PDB entry 1NJP | X-ray diffraction, 3.50 A resolution | chains 0 and K of the 4 polymer chains in the assembly

[Chain 0]
Molecule: 23S ribosomal RNA
Organism: Deinococcus radiodurans
Sequence (2880 nucleotides; numbered 1 to 2880; the number before each row is that of its first residue):
     1 GGUCAAGAUA GUAAGGGUCC ACGGUGGAUG CCCUGGCGCU GGAGCCGAUG AAGGACGCGA
    61 UUACCUGCGA AAAGCCCCGA CGAGCUGGAG AUACGCUUUG ACUCGGGGAU GUCCGAAUGG
   121 GGAAACCCAC CUCGUAAGAG GUAUCCGCAA GGAUGGGAAC UCAGGGAACU GAAACAUCUC
   181 AGUACCUGAA GGAGAAGAAA GAGAAUUCGA UUCCGUUAGU AGCGGCGAGC GAACCCGGAU
   241 CAGCCCAAAC CGAAACGCUU GCGUUUCGGG GUUGUAGGAC CAGUUUUUAA GAUUCAACCC
   301 CUCAAGCCGA AGUGGCUGGA AAGCUACACC UCAGAAGGUG AGAGUCCUGU AGGCGAACGA
   361 GCGGUUGACU GUACUGGCAC CUGAGUAGGU CGUUGUUCGU GAAACGAUGA CUGAAUCCGC
   421 GCGGACCACC GCGCAAGGCU AAAUACUCCC AGUGACCGAU AGCGCAUAGU ACCGUGAGGG
   481 AAAGGUGAAA AGAACCCCGG GAGGGGAGUG AAAGAGAACC UGAAACCGUG GACUUACAAG
   541 CAGUCAUGGC ACCUUAUGCG UGUUAUGGCG UGCCUAUUGA AGCAUGAGCC GGCGACUUAG
   601 ACCUGACGUG CGAGCUUAAG UUGAAAAACG GAGGCGGAGC GAAAGCGAGU CCGAAUAGGG
   661 CGGCAUUAGU ACGUCGGGCU AGACUCGAAA CCAGGUGAGC UAAGCAUGAC CAGGUUGAAA
   721 CCCCCGUGAC AGGGGGCGGA GGACCGAACC GGUGCCUGCU GAAACAGUCU CGGAUGAGUU
   781 GUGUUUAGGA GUGAAAAGCU AACCGAACCU GGAGAUAGCU AGUUCUCCCC GAAAUGUAUU
   841 GAGGUACAGC CUCGGAUGUU GACCAUGUCC UGUAGAGCAC UCACAAGGCU AGGGGGCCUA
   901 CCAGCUUACC AAACCUUAUG AAACUCCGAA GGGGCACGCG UUUAGUCCGG GAGUGAGGCU
   961 GCGAGAGCUA ACUUCCGUAG CCGAGAGGGA AACAACCCAG ACCAUCAGCU AAGGUCCCUA
  1021 AAUGAUCGCU CAGUGGUUAA GGAUGUGUCG UCGCAUAGAC AGCCAGGAGG UUGGCUUAGA
  1081 AGCAGCCACC CUUCAAAGAG UGCGUAAUAG CUCACUGGUC GAGUGACGAU GCGCCGAAAA
  1141 UGAUCGGGGC UCAAGUGAUC UACCGAAGCU AUGGAUUCAA CUCGCGAAGC GAGUUGUCUG
  1201 GUAGGGGAGC GUUCAGUCCG CGGAGAAGCC AUACCGGAAG GAGUGGUGGA GCCGACUGAA
  1261 GUGCGGAUGC CGGCAUGAGU AACGAUAAAA GAAGUGAGAA UCUUCUUCGC CGUAAGGACA
  1321 AGGGUUCCUG GGGAAGGGUC GUCCGCCCAG GGAAAGUCGG GACCUAAGGU GAGGCCGAAC
  1381 GGCGCAGCCG AUGGACAGCA GGUCAAGAUU CCUGCACCGA UCAUGUGGAG UGAUGGAGGG
  1441 ACGCAUUACG CUAUCCAAUG CCAAGCUAUG GCUAUGCUGG UUGGUACGCU CAAGGGCGAU
  1501 CGGGUCAGAA AAUCUACCGG UCACAUGCCU CAGACGUAUC GGGAGCUUCC UCGGAAGCGA
  1561 AGUUGGAAAC GCGACGGUGC CAAGAAAAGC UUCUAAACGU UGAAACAUGA UUGCCCGUAC
  1621 CGCAAACCGA CACAGGUGUC CGAGUGUCAA UGCACUAAGG CGCGCGAGAG AACCCUCGUU
  1681 AAGGAACUUU GCAAUCUCAC CCCGUAACUU CGGAAGAAGG GGUCCCCACG CUUCGCGUGG
  1741 GGCGCAGUGA AUAGGCCCAG GCGACUGUUU ACCAAAAUCA CAGCACUCUG CCAACACGAA
  1801 CAGUGGACGU AUAGGGUGUG ACGCCUGCCC GGUGCCGGAA GGUCAAGUGG AGCGGUGCAA
  1861 GCUGCGAAAU GAAGCCCCGG UGAACGGCGG CCGUAACUAU AACGGUCCUA AGGUAGCGAA
  1921 AUUCCUUGUC GGGUAAGUUC CGACCUGCAC GAAAGGCGUA ACGAUCUGGG CGCUGUCUCA
  1981 ACGAGGGACU CGGUGAAAUU GAAUUGGCUG UAAAGAUGCG GCCUACCCGU AGCAGGACGA
  2041 AAAGACCCCG UGGAGCUUUA CUAUAGUCUG GCAUUGGGAU UCGGGUUUCU CUGCGUAGGA
  2101 UAGGUGGGAG CCUGCGAAAC UGGCCUUUUG GGGUCGGUGG AGGCAACGGU GAAAUACCAC
  2161 CCUGAGAAAC UUGGAUUUCU AACCUGAAAA AUCACUUUCG GGGACCGUGC UUGGCGGGUA
  2221 GUUUGACUGG GGCGGUCGCC UCCCAAAAUG UAACGGAGGC GCCCAAAGGU CACCUCAAGA
  2281 CGGUUGGAAA UCGUCUGUAG AGCGCAAAGG UAGAAGGUGG CUUGACUGCG AGACUGACAC
  2341 GUCGAGCAGG GAGGAAACUC GGGCUUAGUG AACCGGUGGU ACCGUGUGGA AGGGCCAUCG
  2401 AUCAACGGAU AAAAGUUACC CCGGGGAUAA CAGGCUGAUC UCCCCCGAGA GUCCAUAUCG
  2461 GCGGGGAGGU UUGGCACCUC GAUGUCGGCU CGUCGCAUCC UGGGGCUGAA GAAGGUCCCA
  2521 AGGGUUGGGC UGUUCGCCCA UUAAAGCGGC ACGCGAGCUG GGUUCAGAAC GUCGUGAGAC
  2581 AGUUCGGUCU CUAUCCGCUA CGGGCGCAGG AGAAUUGAGG GGAGUUGCUC CUAGUACGAG
  2641 AGGACCGGAG UGAACGGACC GCUGGUCUCC CUGCUGUCGU ACCAACGGCA CAUGCAGGGU
  2701 AGCUAUGUCC GGAACGGAUA ACCGCUGAAA GCAUCUAAGC GGGAAGCCAG CCCCAAGAUG
  2761 AGUUCUCCCA CUGUUUAUCA GGUAAGACUC CCGGAAGACC ACCGGGUUAA GAGGCCAGGC
  2821 GUGCACGCAU AGCAAUGUGU UCAGCGGACU GGUGCUCAUC AGUCGAGGUC UUGACCACUC
Unresolved in the structure: 249-291, 374-386, 892-910, 2098-2102, 2111-2116, 2126-2131, 2141-2156, 2775-2777, 2878-2880
Reported in the primary citation:
  - binding site for tRNA acceptor stem mimic: C1892, A1899, C1925, U1926, C2431, U2485, C2486, G2532, U2534, C2552, G2562, A2581

[Chain K]
Molecule: 50S ribosomal protein L16
Organism: Deinococcus radiodurans
UniProtKB: Q9RXJ5 (RL16_DEIRA); residues 2-142 here = UniProt positions 2-142
Sequence (141 residues; row label = number of the first residue in the row):
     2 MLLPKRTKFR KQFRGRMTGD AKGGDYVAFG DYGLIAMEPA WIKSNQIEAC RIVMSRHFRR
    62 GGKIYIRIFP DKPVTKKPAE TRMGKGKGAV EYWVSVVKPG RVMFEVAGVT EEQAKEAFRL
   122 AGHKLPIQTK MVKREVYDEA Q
Unresolved in the structure: 2-7, 132-142

[Chain 0 / chain K interface]
Pairs across the interface - 11 pairs, chain 0 then chain K:
  A876(0) with Gly24(K), phosphate contact; Gly25(K), phosphate contact
  U919(0) with Asp26(K), phosphate contact
  A922(0) with Gly16(K), base contact; Arg17(K), base contact
  A923(0) with Arg17(K), base contact
  G965(0) with Met18(K), phosphate contact; Thr19(K), phosphate contact
  C968(0) with Lys77(K), phosphate contact
  G2256(0) with Gly87(K), phosphate contact
  G2463(0) with Leu121(K), sugar contact
Interface residues without a listed pair, chain 0 (13 interface residues in all): A883, A885, U969, G2255, G2473
Interface residues without a listed pair, chain K (19 interface residues in all): Lys12, Gly20, Tyr27, Gln47, Tyr66, Lys78, Thr82, Lys86, Arg120

[In short]
13 residues of chain 0 face 19 of chain K across their interface. From the paper: a binding site for tRNA
acceptor stem mimic at C1892(0), A1899(0) and C1925(0) among others.
Chain 0 is 23S ribosomal RNA and chain K is 50S ribosomal protein L16, both from Deinococcus radiodurans; the
structure, The crystal structure of the 50S Large ribosomal subunit from Deinococcus radiodurans complexed
with a tRNA ..., was determined by X-ray diffraction together with 1NJM, 1NJN and 1NJO from the same study.
